PDB entry 6MHW | electron microscopy, 4.00 A resolution | chains A and D of the 4 polymer chains in the assembly

# Chain A (and D)
Molecule: Transient receptor potential cation channel subfamily V member 3
Source organism: Homo sapiens
Notes: engineered mutation(s): T96A; chain D of this document is another copy of the same molecule, construct and numbering; everything in this record applies to it too
UniProt: Q8NET8 (TRPV3_HUMAN); numbering as in UniProt (aligned over 2-790)
Amino-acid sequence (826 residues; each row starts with the number of its first residue; numbering starts at 0):
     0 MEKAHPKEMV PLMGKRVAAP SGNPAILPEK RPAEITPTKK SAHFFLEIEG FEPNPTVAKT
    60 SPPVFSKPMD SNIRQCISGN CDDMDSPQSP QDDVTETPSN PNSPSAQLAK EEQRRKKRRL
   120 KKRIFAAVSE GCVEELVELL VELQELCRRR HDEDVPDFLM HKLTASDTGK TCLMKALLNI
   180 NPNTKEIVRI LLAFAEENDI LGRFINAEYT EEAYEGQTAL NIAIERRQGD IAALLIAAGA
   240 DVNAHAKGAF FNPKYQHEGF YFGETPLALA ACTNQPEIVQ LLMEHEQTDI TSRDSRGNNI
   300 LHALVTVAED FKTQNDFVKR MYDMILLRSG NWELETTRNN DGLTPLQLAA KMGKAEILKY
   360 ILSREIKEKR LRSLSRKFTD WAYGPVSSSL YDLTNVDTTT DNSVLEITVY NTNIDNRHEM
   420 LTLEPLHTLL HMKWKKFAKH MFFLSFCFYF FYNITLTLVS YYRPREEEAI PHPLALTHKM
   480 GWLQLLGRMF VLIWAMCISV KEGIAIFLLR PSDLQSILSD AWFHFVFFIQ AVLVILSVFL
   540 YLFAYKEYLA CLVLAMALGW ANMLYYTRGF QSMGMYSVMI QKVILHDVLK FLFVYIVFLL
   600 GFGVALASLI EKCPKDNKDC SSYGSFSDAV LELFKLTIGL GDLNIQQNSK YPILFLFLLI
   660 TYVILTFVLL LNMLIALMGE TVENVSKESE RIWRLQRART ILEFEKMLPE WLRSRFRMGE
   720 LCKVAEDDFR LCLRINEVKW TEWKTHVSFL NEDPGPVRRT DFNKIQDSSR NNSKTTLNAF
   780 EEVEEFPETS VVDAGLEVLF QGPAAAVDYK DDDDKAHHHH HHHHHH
Disordered / not traced: 0-113, 463-483, 509-517, 757-825
Sequence notes: expression tag (0-1, 791-825)
Swiss-Prot annotation at these positions:
  - binding site (Na(+)): Gly638
  - natural variant: Gly573 (G573C: In OLMS1; G573S: In OLMS1), Gln580 (Q580P: In FNEPPK2), Trp692 (W692G: In OLMS1)
  - mutagenesis: Leu557 (L557A: Impairs channel activation by tetrahydrocannabivarin), Ala560 (A560L/M: Impairs channel activation by tetrahydrocannabivarin), Asn561 (N561A: Impairs channel activation by tetrahydrocannabivarin), Leu563 (L563A: Impairs channel activation by tetrahydrocannabivarin)
From the paper describing this entry:
  - conformationally variable residues (register shift): Ile583, Met677
  - mutagenesis - T96A: increased stability

# How chain A and chain D interact
Pairs across the interface - 67 pairs, chain A then chain D:
  Lys169(A) - Glu751(D)  salt bridge
  Lys169(A) - Asp752(D)  salt bridge
  Leu177(A) - Phe748(D)
  Leu177(A) - Asp752(D)
  Asn178(A) - Phe748(D)
  Asn178(A) - Glu751(D)  hydrogen bond
  Tyr208(A) - Asp752(D)
  Tyr213(A) - Asp752(D)
  Tyr213(A) - Pro753(D)
  Tyr213(A) - Gly754(D)  hydrogen bond (side chain-backbone)
  Glu224(A) - Tyr382(D)
  Arg225(A) - Ala381(D)
  Arg226(A) - Trp742(D)
  Arg226(A) - Lys743(D)
  Arg226(A) - Thr744(D)
  Gln227(A) - Thr744(D)
  Phe249(A) - Tyr382(D)  hydrophobic
  Phe249(A) - Pro753(D)  hydrophobic
  Phe250(A) - Tyr382(D)
  Phe259(A) - Tyr382(D)  hydrophobic
  Phe259(A) - Pro384(D)  hydrophobic
  Phe259(A) - Val385(D)  hydrophobic
  Phe261(A) - Tyr382(D)
  Leu268(A) - Tyr382(D)
  Thr272(A) - Trp742(D)
  Val306(A) - Trp739(D)  hydrophobic
  Thr312(A) - Trp739(D)
  Thr312(A) - Thr740(D)
  Lys589(A) - Ser571(D)  hydrogen bond (side chain-backbone)
  Lys589(A) - Met572(D)
  Lys589(A) - Tyr575(D)
  Val596(A) - Trp559(D)  hydrophobic
  Gly600(A) - Met555(D)
  Gly600(A) - Trp559(D)
  Val603(A) - Met555(D)  hydrophobic
  Ala604(A) - Val552(D)  hydrophobic
  Ala606(A) - Tyr460(D)  hydrophobic
  Ser607(A) - Val552(D)
  Leu608(A) - Val552(D)  hydrophobic
  Leu635(A) - Leu639(D)  hydrophobic
  Gly638(A) - Gly638(D)
  Gly638(A) - Leu639(D)
  Gly640(A) - Leu639(D)
  Leu642(A) - Lys634(D)  hydrogen bond (backbone-side chain)
  Leu642(A) - Leu639(D)  hydrophobic
  Asn643(A) - Lys634(D)
  Tyr650(A) - Glu546(D)  hydrogen bond (side chain-backbone)
  Tyr650(A) - Ala549(D)  hydrophobic
  Leu653(A) - Ala549(D)
  Leu655(A) - Leu630(D)  hydrophobic
  Val662(A) - Ile637(D)  hydrophobic
  Phe666(A) - Leu669(D)  hydrophobic
  Phe666(A) - Met672(D)  hydrophobic
  Val667(A) - Ile583(D)  hydrophobic
  Leu668(A) - Tyr575(D)
  Leu670(A) - Val587(D)  hydrophobic
  Leu670(A) - Met672(D)  hydrophobic
  Leu670(A) - Leu676(D)  hydrophobic
  Asn671(A) - Tyr575(D)  hydrogen bond (side chain-backbone)
  Asn671(A) - Met578(D)  hydrogen bond (side chain-backbone)
  Asn671(A) - Ile579(D)
  Asn671(A) - Ile583(D)
  Leu673(A) - Leu673(D)  hydrophobic
  Ile674(A) - Leu676(D)  hydrophobic
  Ile674(A) - Thr680(D)
  Met677(A) - Met677(D)  hydrophobic
  Gly678(A) - Thr680(D)
Also at the interface, not in a pair above, chain A (59 interface residues in all): Ser128, Lys174, Gln216, Asn220, Glu257, Gly258, Cys271, Gln313, Phe316, Phe590, Phe601, Phe625, Ile644, Leu657, Ile659, Met672
Also at the interface, not in a pair above, chain D (45 interface residues in all): Ser459, Ala556, Met562, Phe633, Val681, Asn735, Pro755

# In short
59 residues of chain A face 45 of chain D across their interface, with 7 hydrogen bonds and 2 salt bridges.
Among the polar pairs are Lys169(A)-Glu751(D), Lys169(A)-Asp752(D) and Asn178(A)-Glu751(D). From the paper:
T96A of chain A increases stability; conformational variability at Ile583(A) and Met677(A).
Chain A and chain D are both Transient receptor potential cation channel subfamily V member 3 (Homo sapiens);
the structure, Structure of human TRPV3 in the presence of 2-APB in C2 symmetry (1), was determined by
electron microscopy together with 6MHO, 6MHS, 6MHV and 6MHX from the same study.
